PDB entry 6LVB | electron microscopy, 2.80 A resolution | chains A and C of the 8 polymer chains in the assembly

[Chain A (and C)]
Protein: N, N-dimethylformamidase large subunit
Source organism: Paracoccus sp. SSG05
Notes: EC 3.5.1.56; chain C of this document is another copy of the same molecule, construct and numbering; everything in this record applies to it too
UniProtKB: I6NT79 (I6NT79_9RHOB); residue numbers follow UniProt; this construct covers 1-762
Chain sequence (775 residues; each row starts with the number of its first residue):
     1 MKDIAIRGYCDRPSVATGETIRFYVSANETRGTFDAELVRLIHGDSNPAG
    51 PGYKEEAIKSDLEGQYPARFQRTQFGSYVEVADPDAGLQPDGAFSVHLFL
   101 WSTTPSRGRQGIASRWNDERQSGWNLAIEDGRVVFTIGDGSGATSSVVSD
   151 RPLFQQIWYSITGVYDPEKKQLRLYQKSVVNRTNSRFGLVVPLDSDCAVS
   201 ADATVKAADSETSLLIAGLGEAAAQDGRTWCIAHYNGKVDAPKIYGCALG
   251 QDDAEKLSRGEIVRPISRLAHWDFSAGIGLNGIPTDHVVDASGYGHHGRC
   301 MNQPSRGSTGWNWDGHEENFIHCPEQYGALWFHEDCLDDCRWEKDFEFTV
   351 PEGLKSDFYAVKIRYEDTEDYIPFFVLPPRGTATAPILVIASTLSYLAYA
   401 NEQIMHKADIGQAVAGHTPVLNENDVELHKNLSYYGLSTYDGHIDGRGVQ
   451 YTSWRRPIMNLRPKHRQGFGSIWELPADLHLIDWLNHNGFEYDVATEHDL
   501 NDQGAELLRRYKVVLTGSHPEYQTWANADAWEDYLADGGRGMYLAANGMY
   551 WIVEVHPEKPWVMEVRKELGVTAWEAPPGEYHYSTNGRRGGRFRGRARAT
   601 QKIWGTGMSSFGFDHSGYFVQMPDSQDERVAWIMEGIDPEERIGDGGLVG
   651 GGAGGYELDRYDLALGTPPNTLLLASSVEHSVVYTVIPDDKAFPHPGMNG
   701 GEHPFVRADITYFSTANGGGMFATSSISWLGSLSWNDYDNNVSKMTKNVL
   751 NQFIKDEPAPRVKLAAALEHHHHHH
Not modelled in the structure: 763-775
Construct notes: expression tag (763-775)
Ion coordination: Fe ion: Tyr399, Tyr440, Glu521
From the paper describing this entry:
  - Fe ion coordination: Tyr399, Tyr440, Glu521
  - catalytic residues: His519
  - mutagenesis - Y440A, E521A: abolished catalytic activity
  - mutagenesis - S395A: unchanged catalytic activity on DMF
  - mutagenesis - H519A, N547A, E657A: abolished catalytic activity on DMF
  - catalytic residues: Asn547, Glu657 (proposed by the authors, not directly observed)
  - specificity-determining residues: Phe693
  - self-association interface (contacts with another copy of this molecule): Phe693

[Interface between chain A and chain C]
Contacting residue pairs (113):
  Arg182(A) - Asp529(C)  salt bridge
  Arg182(A) - Glu532(C)  salt bridge
  Arg182(A) - Asp533(C)  salt bridge
  Arg182(A) - Ala597(C)
  Arg182(A) - Arg598(C)
  Arg182(A) - Lys602(C)
  Thr183(A) - Arg596(C)
  Thr183(A) - Ala597(C)
  Thr183(A) - Arg598(C)
  Ser185(A) - Lys602(C)  hydrogen bond (backbone-side chain)
  Arg186(A) - Lys602(C)  hydrogen bond (backbone-side chain)
  Arg186(A) - Leu663(C)
  Arg186(A) - Ala664(C)
  Arg186(A) - Gly666(C)
  Phe187(A) - Lys602(C)
  Phe187(A) - Gly666(C)
  Phe187(A) - Pro669(C)  hydrophobic
  Gly188(A) - Glu532(C)
  Gly188(A) - Lys602(C)
  Leu189(A) - Glu532(C)  hydrogen bond (backbone-side chain)
  Leu189(A) - Ala536(C)
  Val190(A) - Glu532(C)
  Val190(A) - Leu535(C)  hydrophobic
  Val190(A) - Lys602(C)
  Val190(A) - Thr715(C)
  Val191(A) - Pro668(C)  hydrophobic
  Val191(A) - Pro669(C)
  Pro192(A) - Ala716(C)  hydrophobic
  Gly315(A) - Arg588(C)
  His316(A) - Arg588(C)
  Glu317(A) - His322(C)  salt bridge
  Glu318(A) - Arg589(C)
  Glu318(A) - Arg596(C)  salt bridge
  His322(A) - Glu317(C)  salt bridge
  His322(A) - His322(C)  hydrogen bond
  Ile410(A) - Phe693(C)
  Ile410(A) - His695(C)
  Ala413(A) - His695(C)
  Ala413(A) - Pro696(C)
  Val414(A) - Phe693(C)  hydrophobic
  Asp529(A) - Arg182(C)  salt bridge
  Glu532(A) - Arg182(C)  salt bridge
  Glu532(A) - Gly188(C)
  Glu532(A) - Leu189(C)  hydrogen bond (side chain-backbone)
  Glu532(A) - Val190(C)
  Asp533(A) - Arg182(C)  salt bridge
  Leu535(A) - Val190(C)  hydrophobic
  Ala536(A) - Leu189(C)
  Leu569(A) - Leu569(C)
  Leu569(A) - Arg592(C)
  Leu569(A) - Pro688(C)
  Leu569(A) - Asp689(C)
  Gly570(A) - Ala692(C)
  Val571(A) - Phe693(C)  hydrophobic
  Thr572(A) - Ala692(C)
  Thr572(A) - Phe693(C)
  Ala573(A) - Ala692(C)
  Ala573(A) - Phe693(C)  hydrophobic
  Glu575(A) - Arg592(C)  salt bridge
  Pro578(A) - Gly595(C)
  Pro578(A) - Ala597(C)
  Arg588(A) - Gly315(C)  hydrogen bond (side chain-backbone)
  Arg588(A) - His316(C)
  Arg589(A) - Glu318(C)
  Arg592(A) - Glu575(C)  salt bridge
  Gly595(A) - Pro578(C)
  Arg596(A) - Thr183(C)
  Arg596(A) - Glu318(C)  salt bridge
  Ala597(A) - Arg182(C)
  Ala597(A) - Thr183(C)
  Ala597(A) - Trp313(C)  hydrophobic
  Ala597(A) - Pro578(C)
  Arg598(A) - Arg182(C)
  Arg598(A) - Thr183(C)
  Lys602(A) - Arg182(C)
  Lys602(A) - Ser185(C)  hydrogen bond (side chain-backbone)
  Lys602(A) - Arg186(C)  hydrogen bond (side chain-backbone)
  Lys602(A) - Phe187(C)
  Lys602(A) - Gly188(C)
  Lys602(A) - Val190(C)
  Phe611(A) - Phe693(C)  hydrophobic
  Phe611(A) - Pro694(C)
  Leu663(A) - Arg186(C)
  Ala664(A) - Arg186(C)
  Gly666(A) - Arg186(C)
  Pro668(A) - Val191(C)  hydrophobic
  Pro669(A) - Phe187(C)  hydrophobic
  Pro669(A) - Val191(C)
  Val682(A) - Pro696(C)
  Val683(A) - Pro696(C)  hydrophobic
  Thr685(A) - Pro694(C)
  Pro688(A) - Leu569(C)
  Pro688(A) - Pro694(C)  hydrophobic
  Asp689(A) - Leu569(C)
  Lys691(A) - Leu569(C)
  Ala692(A) - Gly570(C)
  Ala692(A) - Thr572(C)
  Ala692(A) - Ala573(C)
  Phe693(A) - Val414(C)  hydrophobic
  Phe693(A) - Tyr440(C)  hydrophobic
  Phe693(A) - Val571(C)  hydrophobic
  Phe693(A) - Thr572(C)
  Phe693(A) - Ala573(C)  hydrophobic
  Pro694(A) - Phe611(C)
  Pro694(A) - Thr685(C)
  Pro694(A) - Pro688(C)  hydrophobic
  His695(A) - Ile410(C)
  His695(A) - Ala413(C)
  Pro696(A) - Ala413(C)
  Pro696(A) - Val682(C)
  Pro696(A) - Val683(C)  hydrophobic
  Thr715(A) - Val190(C)
  Ala716(A) - Pro192(C)  hydrophobic
Interface residues without a listed pair, chain A (68 interface residues in all): Phe154, Trp313, Asn319, Tyr440, Trp525, Arg594, Leu665, Thr667, Val686, Phe713, Ser714
Interface residues without a listed pair, chain C (65 interface residues in all): Trp525, Arg594, Leu665, Val686, Lys691, Phe713, Ser714

[In short]
68 residues of chain A face 65 of chain C across their interface; the contacts include 8 hydrogen bonds and 12
salt bridges. Polar pairs include Arg182(A)-Asp529(C), Arg182(A)-Glu532(C) and Arg182(A)-Asp533(C). From the
paper: catalytic residues His519(A), Asn547(A) and Glu657(A); H519A, N547A and E657A of chain A abolish
catalytic activity on DMF; 6 substitutions were tested in all.
Chain A and chain C are both N, N-dimethylformamidase large subunit (Paracoccus sp. SSG05); the structure,
Structure of Dimethylformamidase, tetramer, was determined by electron microscopy, deposited together with
6LVV, 6LVC, 6LVD and 6LVE.
